Entry 4U0K (X-ray diffraction, 1.90 A resolution); this record covers chain A.

Chain A:
Name: Enoyl-[acyl-carrier-protein] reductase [NADH]
From: Mycobacterium tuberculosis
Notes: EC 1.3.1.9
UniProt: P9WGR1 (INHA_MYCTU); residue numbers follow UniProt; this construct covers 1-269
Chain sequence (269 residues; row label = number of the first residue in the row):
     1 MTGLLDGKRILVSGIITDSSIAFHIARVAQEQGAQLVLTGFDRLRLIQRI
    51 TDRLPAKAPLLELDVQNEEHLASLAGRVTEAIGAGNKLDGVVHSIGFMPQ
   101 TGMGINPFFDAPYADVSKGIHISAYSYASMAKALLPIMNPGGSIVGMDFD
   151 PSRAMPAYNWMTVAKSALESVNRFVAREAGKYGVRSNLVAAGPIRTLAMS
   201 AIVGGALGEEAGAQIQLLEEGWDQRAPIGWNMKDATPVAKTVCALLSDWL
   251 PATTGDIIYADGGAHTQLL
Disordered / not traced: 1-2
UniProt features mapped onto this chain:
  - binding site (NAD(+)): S20, I21, D64, V65, I95, G96, K165, I194
  - binding site (substrate): Y158
  - site: F149 (May act as an intermediate that passes the hydride ion from NADH to the substrate), Y158 (Transition state stabilizer)
  - modified residue: T266 (Phosphothreonine)
  - mutagenesis: S94 (S94A: Confers INH and ETH resistance. The mutant is 17 times more resistant to inhibition by the INH-NAD adduct ...), D148 (D148G: Confers pyridomycin resistance. Has no impact on the susceptibility to isoniazid and moxifloxacin. 14-fold decrease in NADH affinity, while no effect on catalytic activity), Y158 (Y158A: 1500-fold decrease in catalytic activity while no effect on lipid substrate affinity; Y158F: 24-fold decrease in catalytic activity while no effect on lipid substrate affinity ...), K165 (K165A/M: Loss of enzyme's ability to bind NADH; K165Q/R: No effect on the enzyme's catalytic ability or on its ability to bind NADH), T266 (T266A: No effect on catalytic activity. Loss of phosphorylation. Does not alter growth of M.tuberculosis ...)
Small-molecule neighbours:
  - 744 ((3S)-N-(5-chloro-2-methylphenyl)-1-cyclohexyl-5-oxopyrrolidine-3-carboxamide): G96, F97, M98, M103, G104, F149, M155, P156, A157, Y158, M161, K165, M199, I202, L207, I215, L218
  - NAD (nicotinamide-adenine-dinucleotide): G14, I15, I16, S20, I21, F41, L63, D64, V65, Q66, S94, I95, G96, F97, I122, M147, D148, F149, M161, K165, A191, G192, P193, I194, T196, M199
Reported in the primary citation:
  - binding site for 744: A157, I202, I215
  - catalytic residues: Y158 (citing earlier work)

Overview:
Chain A binds NAD and compound 744. UniProt lists 8 NAD+-binding residues, substrate-binding residue Y158 and
5 mutagenesis sites. From the paper: the catalytic residue Y158; a binding site for 744 at A157, I202 and
I215.
Chain A is Enoyl-[acyl-carrier-protein] reductase [NADH] (Mycobacterium tuberculosis); the structure, Crystal
structure of Mycobacterium tuberculosis enoyl reductase complexed with
N-(5-chloro-2-methylphenyl)-1-cyclohexyl-5-oxopyrrolidine-3-carboxamide, was determined by X-ray diffraction
(same publication as 4TZK, 4TZT, 4TRJ and 4U0J).
